5BPD - chains A and F of the 6 polymer chains in the assembly; structure by X-ray diffraction, 2.40 A resolution.

# Chain A
Molecule: TrmBL2
Source organism: Pyrococcus furiosus
UniProt: Q8U3H1 (TMBL2_PYRFU); residue numbers follow UniProt; this construct covers 1-264
Chain sequence (264 residues; each row starts with the number of its first residue):
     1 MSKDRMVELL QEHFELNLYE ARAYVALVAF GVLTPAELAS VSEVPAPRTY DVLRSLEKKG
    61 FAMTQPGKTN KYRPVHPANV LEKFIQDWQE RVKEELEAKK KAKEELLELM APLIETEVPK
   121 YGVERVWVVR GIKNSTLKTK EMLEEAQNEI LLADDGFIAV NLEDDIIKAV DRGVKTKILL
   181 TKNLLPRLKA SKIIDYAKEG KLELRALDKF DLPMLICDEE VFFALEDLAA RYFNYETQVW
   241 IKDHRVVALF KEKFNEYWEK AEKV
Not modelled in the structure: 1
UniProt features mapped onto this chain:
  - DNA-binding region: Leu-33 to Arg-54 (H-T-H motif)

# Chain F
Molecule: 21-nt DNA strand
Sequence (21 nucleotides; numbered 1 to 21; the number before each row is that of its first residue):
     1 TATATCACTA TCGATGATAT A

# Chain A / chain F interface
Contacting residue pairs (7):
  Ala-36(A) with DT1(F), phosphate contact
  Pro-47(A) with DT3(F), base contact; DA4(F), hydrogen bond to the base
  Tyr-50(A) with DT1(F), hydrogen bond to the phosphate; DA2(F), sugar contact; DT3(F), base contact
  Thr-69(A) with DA2(F), phosphate contact
Also at the interface, not in a pair above, chain A (7 interface residues in all): Ala-46, Arg-48, Arg-54
Also at the interface, not in a pair above, chain F (5 interface residues in all): DT5

# In short
The interface between chain A and chain F involves 7 residues on one side and 5 on the other, with 2 hydrogen
bonds. Polar contacts include Pro-47(A)/DA4(F) and Tyr-50(A)/DT1(F).
Here chain A is TrmBL2 (Pyrococcus furiosus) and chain F is a 21-nt DNA strand. Entry 5BPD (Structure of
TrmBL2, an archaeal chromatin protein, shows a novel mode of DNA binding) was determined by X-ray diffraction,
deposited together with 5BOX, 5BPI and 5BQT.
